PDB entry 5YBV | X-ray diffraction, 2.12 A resolution | chains B and D of the 4 polymer chains in the assembly

== Chain B ==
Name: KN motif and ankyrin repeat domain-containing protein 2
Source organism: Homo sapiens
UniProt: Q63ZY3 (KANK2_HUMAN); residue numbers follow UniProt; this construct covers 578-832
Chain sequence (261 residues; each row starts with the number of its first residue):
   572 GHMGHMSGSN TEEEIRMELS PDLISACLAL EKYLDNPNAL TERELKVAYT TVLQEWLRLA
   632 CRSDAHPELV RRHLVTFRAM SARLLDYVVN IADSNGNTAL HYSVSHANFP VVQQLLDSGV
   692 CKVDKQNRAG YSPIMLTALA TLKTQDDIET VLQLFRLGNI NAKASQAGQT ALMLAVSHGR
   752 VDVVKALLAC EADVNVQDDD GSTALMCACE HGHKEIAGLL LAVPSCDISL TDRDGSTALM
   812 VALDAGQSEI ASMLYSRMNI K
Unresolved in the structure: 572-587, 831-832
Construct notes: expression tag (572-577)

== Chain D ==
Name: Kinesin-like protein KIF21A
UniProt: Q7Z4S6 (KI21A_HUMAN); numbering as in UniProt (aligned over 1146-1167)
Chain sequence (22 residues; row label = number of the first residue in the row):
  1146 EVKPKNKARR RTTTQMELLY AD
Unresolved in the structure: 1146-1151, 1167
Swiss-Prot annotation at these positions:
  - region: E1146 to D1167 (Interaction with KANK1 and KANK2)
  - mutagenesis: R1154 (R1154A: Very weak binding affinity for KANK1 and KANK2), L1164 (L1164A: Does not bind to KANK1 or KANK2)
From the paper describing this entry:
  - post-translational modification sites: T1157 (citing earlier work)

== Interface between chain B and chain D ==
Contacting residue pairs (38; chain B residue first):
  N666(B) - Y1165(D)
  N668(B) - L1164(D)  hydrogen bond (side chain-backbone)
  Y673(B) - L1164(D)  hydrophobic
  Y673(B) - Y1165(D)
  S676(B) - Q1160(D)  hydrogen bond
  S676(B) - L1164(D)
  H677(B) - Q1160(D)
  N698(B) - L1163(D)  hydrogen bond (side chain-backbone)
  N698(B) - L1164(D)  hydrogen bond (side chain-backbone)
  A700(B) - E1162(D)
  A700(B) - A1166(D)  hydrophobic
  Y702(B) - E1162(D)
  Y702(B) - L1163(D)
  L707(B) - L1163(D)  hydrophobic
  L707(B) - L1164(D)  hydrophobic
  L710(B) - T1159(D)
  L710(B) - Q1160(D)
  L710(B) - L1163(D)  hydrophobic
  A738(B) - A1153(D)  hydrophobic
  Q740(B) - A1153(D)
  S748(B) - R1154(D)
  H749(B) - T1158(D)  hydrogen bond (side chain-backbone)
  D769(B) - A1153(D)
  D771(B) - K1152(D)
  D771(B) - A1153(D)  hydrogen bond (side chain-backbone)
  S773(B) - R1154(D)  hydrogen bond
  M777(B) - R1154(D)
  C778(B) - R1154(D)
  E781(B) - R1154(D)  salt bridge
  E781(B) - R1155(D)  salt bridge
  H782(B) - R1154(D)  hydrogen bond (side chain-backbone)
  H782(B) - R1155(D)
  H782(B) - R1156(D)  hydrogen bond (side chain-backbone)
  H782(B) - T1157(D)  hydrogen bond
  D803(B) - K1152(D)  salt bridge
  D803(B) - R1154(D)  salt bridge
  D805(B) - K1152(D)  salt bridge
  V812(B) - R1154(D)
Other interface residues (no listed pair), chain B (26 interface residues in all): R699, L745

== Overview ==
Chain B and chain D form an interface of 26 and 14 residues respectively, with 10 hydrogen bonds and 5 salt
bridges. Polar pairs include E781(B)-R1154(D), E781(B)-R1155(D) and D803(B)-K1152(D). UniProt lists 2
mutagenesis sites on chain D. The paper reports a modification site at T1157(D).
Here chain B is KN motif and ankyrin repeat domain-containing protein 2 (Homo sapiens) and chain D is
Kinesin-like protein KIF21A. Entry 5YBV (The structure of the KANK2 ankyrin domain with the KIF21A peptide)
was determined by X-ray diffraction, deposited together with 5YBJ and 5YBU.
